Entry 7D3A (X-ray diffraction, 2.55 A resolution); this record covers chain A.

[Chain A]
Protein: Cd1
From: Flavonifractor plautii
UniProtKB: A0A174NXS8 (A0A174NXS8_FLAPL); residues 1-310 here = UniProt positions 1-310
Chain sequence (310 residues; row label = number of the first residue in the row):
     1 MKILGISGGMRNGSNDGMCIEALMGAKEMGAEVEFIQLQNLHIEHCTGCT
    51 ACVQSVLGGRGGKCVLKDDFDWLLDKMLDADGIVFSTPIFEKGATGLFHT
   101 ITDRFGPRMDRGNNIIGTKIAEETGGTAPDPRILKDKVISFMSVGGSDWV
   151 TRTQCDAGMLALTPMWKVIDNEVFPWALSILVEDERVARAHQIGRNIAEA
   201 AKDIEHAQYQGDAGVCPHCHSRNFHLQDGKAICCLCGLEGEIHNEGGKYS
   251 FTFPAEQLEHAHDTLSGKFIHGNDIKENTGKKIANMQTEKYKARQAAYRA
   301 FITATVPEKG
Not modelled in the structure: 48-67, 309-310
Modified residues: Mse1, Mse10, Mse18, Mse24, Mse29, Mse77, Mse109, Mse142, Mse159, Mse165, Mse286 (selenomethionine; parent Met)
Residues lining bound ligands:
  - Apigenin (AGI; 5,7-dihydroxy-2-(4-hydroxyphenyl)-4H-chromen-4-one): Gly146, Ser147, Trp149, Leu178
  - FMN (flavin mononucleotide): Gly9, Mse10, Gly13, Ser14, Asn15, Pro88, Ile89, Phe90, Glu91, Lys92, Val144, Gly145, Gly146, Ser147, Trp149, Val150, Leu178
From the paper describing this entry:
  - binding site for Apigenin: Ser147, His271, Ile275, Thr279
  - binding site for flavin mononucleotide: Mse10, Ser14, Asn15, Ile89, Glu91, Lys92, Asp103, Val144, Gly146, Ser147, Trp149, Lys282
  - mutagenesis - G106A, W149A, H271A, I275A: decreased catalytic activity on Apigenin
  - mutagenesis - S147A: increased catalytic activity on Apigenin
  - self-association interface (contacts with another copy of this molecule); pairs are residue here / residue on that copy: Glu34-Thr305 (hydrogen bond)
  - catalytic residues: Thr279 (proposed by the authors, not directly observed)

[Summary]
Ligands of chain A: flavin mononucleotide and Apigenin. The paper reports the catalytic residue Thr279; G106A,
W149A and H271A, among others, reduce catalytic activity on Apigenin; 5 substitutions were tested in all.
Chain A is Cd1 (Flavonifractor plautii); the structure, flavone reductase, was determined by X-ray diffraction
(same publication as 7D38, 7D39 and 7D3B).
